6VVX - chains C and P of the 10 polymer chains in the assembly; structure by electron microscopy, 3.39 A resolution.

# Chain C
Molecule: DNA-directed RNA polymerase subunit beta
Organism: Mycobacterium tuberculosis
Notes: EC 2.7.7.6
Reference sequence: V9Z879 (V9Z879_MYCTX); residues 7-1178 here correspond to UniProt positions 1-1172 (UniProt number = residue number - 6)
Amino-acid sequence (1179 residues; row label = number of the first residue in the row):
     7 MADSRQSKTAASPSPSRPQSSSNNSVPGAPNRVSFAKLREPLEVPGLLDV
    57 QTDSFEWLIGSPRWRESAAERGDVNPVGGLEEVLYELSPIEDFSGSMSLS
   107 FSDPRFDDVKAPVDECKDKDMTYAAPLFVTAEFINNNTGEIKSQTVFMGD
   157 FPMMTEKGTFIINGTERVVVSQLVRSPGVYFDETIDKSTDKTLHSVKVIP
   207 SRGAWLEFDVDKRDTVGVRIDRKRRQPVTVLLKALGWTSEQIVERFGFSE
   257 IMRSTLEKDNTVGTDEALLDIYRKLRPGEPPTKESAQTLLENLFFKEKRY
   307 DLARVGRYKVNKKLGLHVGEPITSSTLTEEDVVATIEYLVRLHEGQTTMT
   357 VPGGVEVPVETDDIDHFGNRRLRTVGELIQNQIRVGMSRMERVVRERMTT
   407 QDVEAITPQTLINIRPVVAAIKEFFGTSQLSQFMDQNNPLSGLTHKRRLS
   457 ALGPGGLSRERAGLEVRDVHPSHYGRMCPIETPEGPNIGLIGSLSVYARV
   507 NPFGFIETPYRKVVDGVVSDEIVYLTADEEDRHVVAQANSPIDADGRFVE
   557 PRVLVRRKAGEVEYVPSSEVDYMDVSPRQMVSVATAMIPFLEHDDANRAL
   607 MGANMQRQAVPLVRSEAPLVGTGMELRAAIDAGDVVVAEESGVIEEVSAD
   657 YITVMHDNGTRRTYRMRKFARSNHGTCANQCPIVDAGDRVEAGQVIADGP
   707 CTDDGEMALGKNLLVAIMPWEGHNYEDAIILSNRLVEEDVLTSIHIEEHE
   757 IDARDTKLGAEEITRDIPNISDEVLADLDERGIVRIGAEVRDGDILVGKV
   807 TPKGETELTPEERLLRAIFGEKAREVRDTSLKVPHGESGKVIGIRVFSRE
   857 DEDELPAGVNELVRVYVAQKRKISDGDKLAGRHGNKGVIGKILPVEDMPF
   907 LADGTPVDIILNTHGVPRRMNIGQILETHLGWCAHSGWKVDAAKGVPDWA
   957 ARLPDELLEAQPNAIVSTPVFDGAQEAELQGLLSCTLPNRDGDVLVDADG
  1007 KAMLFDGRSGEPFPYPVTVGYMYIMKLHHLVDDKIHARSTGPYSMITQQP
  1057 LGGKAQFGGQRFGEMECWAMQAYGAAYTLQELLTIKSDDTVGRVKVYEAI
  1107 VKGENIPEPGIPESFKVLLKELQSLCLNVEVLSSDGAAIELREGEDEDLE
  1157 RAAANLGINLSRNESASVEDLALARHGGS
Not modelled in the structure: 7-29, 1141-1185
Sequence notes: expression tag (1179-1185)
Ligand contacts: sorangicin a (SRN): Val176, Ser434, Gln435, Ser437, Gln438, Phe439, Asp441, His451, Arg454, Ser456, Leu458, Gly459, Arg465, Pro489, Asn493, Ile497, Arg613, His680

# Chain P
Molecule: 90-nt DNA strand
Organism: Mycobacterium tuberculosis
Sequence (90 nucleotides; numbered 65 to 154; the number before each row is that of its first residue):
    65 CGTGCTTGTTTCCGCCCGCTTCGGGGCAACCCTGCCAGTCTAATACAAAT
   115 CCGGCAATGGAGTCAAGACCAGGTTCGGTCATCCATAGCC
Not modelled in the structure: 65-76, 100-101, 142-154

# Chain C / chain P interface
Contacting residue pairs (8):
  Lys218(C) - DG88(P)  salt bridge to the phosphate
  Arg398(C) - DG102(P)  salt bridge to the phosphate
  Val399(C) - DG102(P)  base contact
  Glu402(C) - DC104(P)  base contact
  Arg403(C) - DT103(P)  base contact
  Pro460(C) - DT97(P)  phosphate contact
  Gly461(C) - DT97(P)  phosphate contact
  Ser464(C) - DC96(P)  phosphate contact
Other interface residues (no listed pair), chain C (12 interface residues in all): Arg219, Arg395, Gly459, Gly462

# Summary
12 residues of chain C face 6 of chain P across their interface; the contacts include 2 salt bridges. Polar
pairs include Lys218(C)-DG88(P) and Arg398(C)-DG102(P). Ligands of chain C: sorangicin a.
Chain C is DNA-directed RNA polymerase subunit beta and chain P is a 90-nt DNA strand, both from Mycobacterium
tuberculosis; the structure, Mycobacterium tuberculosis WT RNAP transcription initiation intermediate
structure with Sorangicin, was determined by electron microscopy, deposited together with 6VVS, 6VVT, 6VVV,
6VVY, 6VVZ and 6VW0.
